PDB entry 8HCX | electron microscopy, 3.50 A resolution | chains B and E of the 6 polymer chains in the assembly

== Chain B ==
Molecule: Guanine nucleotide-binding protein G(I)/G(S)/G(T) subunit beta-1
Organism: Homo sapiens
UniProt: P62873 (GBB1_HUMAN); residues 7-345 here correspond to UniProt positions 2-340 (UniProt number = residue number - 5)
Chain sequence (377 residues; row label = number of the first residue in the row; numbers below 1 keep their minus sign (Met-5 is residue -5)):
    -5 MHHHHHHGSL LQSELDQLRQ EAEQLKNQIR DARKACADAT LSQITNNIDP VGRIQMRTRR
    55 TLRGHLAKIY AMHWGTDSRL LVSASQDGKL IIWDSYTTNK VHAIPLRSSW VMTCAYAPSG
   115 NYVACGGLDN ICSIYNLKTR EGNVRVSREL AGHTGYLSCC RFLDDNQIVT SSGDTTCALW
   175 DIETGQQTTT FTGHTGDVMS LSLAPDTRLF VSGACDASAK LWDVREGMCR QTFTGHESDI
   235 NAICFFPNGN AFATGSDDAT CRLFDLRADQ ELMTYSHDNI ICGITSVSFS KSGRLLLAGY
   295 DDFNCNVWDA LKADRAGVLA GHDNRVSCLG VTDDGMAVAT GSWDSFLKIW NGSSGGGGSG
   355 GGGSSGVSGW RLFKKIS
Not modelled in the structure: -5 to 7, 346-371
Construct notes: initiating methionine (-5); expression tag (-4 to 6, 346-371)
Curated features (UniProtKB/Swiss-Prot):
  - modified residue: Ser7 (N-acetylserine), His271 (Phosphohistidine)

== Chain E ==
Molecule: scFv16
Organism: Mus musculus
Notes: antibody fragment or engineered binder
Chain sequence (285 residues; each row starts with the number of its first residue; numbers below 1 keep their minus sign (Met-37 is residue -37)):
   -37 MLLVNQSHQG FNKEHTSKMV SAIVLYVLLA AAAHSAFAVQ LVESGGGLVQ PGGSRKLSCS
    23 ASGFAFSSFG MHWVRQAPEK GLEWVAYISS GSGTIYYADT VKGRFTISRD DPKNTLFLQM
    83 TSLRSEDTAM YYCVRSIYYY GSSPFDFWGQ GTTLTVSAGG GGSGGGGSGG GGSADIVMTQ
   143 ATSSVPVTPG ESVSISCRSS KSLLHSNGNT YLYWFLQRPG QSPQLLIYRM SNLASGVPDR
   203 FSGSGSGTAF TLTISRLEAE DVGVYYCMQH LEYPLTFGAG TKLEL
Not modelled in the structure: -37 to 0, 120-134

== Interface between chain B and chain E ==
Residue-residue contacts (13; chain B residue first):
  Asp71(B) - Tyr102(E)
  Arg73(B) - Tyr102(E)
  Leu74(B) - Tyr102(E)  hydrophobic
  Asp88(B) - Tyr102(E)
  Val95(B) - Tyr101(E)  hydrophobic
  Arg134(B) - Val1(E)
  Arg134(B) - Arg97(E)  hydrogen bond (backbone-side chain)
  Arg134(B) - Ser197(E)  hydrogen bond
  Glu135(B) - Gly25(E)
  Glu135(B) - Phe26(E)
  Glu135(B) - Ala27(E)
  Glu135(B) - Phe31(E)
  Gly136(B) - Phe31(E)
Also at the interface, not in a pair above, chain B (9 interface residues in all): His96
Also at the interface, not in a pair above, chain E (11 interface residues in all): Ile99, Phe109

== In short ==
Chain B and chain E form an interface of 9 and 11 residues respectively, with 2 hydrogen bonds. Polar contacts
include Arg134(B)-Arg97(E) and Arg134(B)-Ser197(E).
Here chain B is Guanine nucleotide-binding protein G(I)/G(S)/G(T) subunit beta-1 (Homo sapiens) and chain E is
scFv16 (Mus musculus). Entry 8HCX (Cryo-EM structure of Endothelin1-bound ETBR-Gq complex) was determined by
electron microscopy (same publication as 8HBD and 8HCQ).
